PDB entry 2GA4 | X-ray diffraction, 1.80 A resolution | chains E and F of the 6 polymer chains in the assembly

Chain E (and F):
Name: Shiga-like toxin II subunit B
Source organism: Enterobacteria phage 933W
Notes: chain F of this document is another copy of the same molecule, construct and numbering; everything in this record applies to it too
UniProtKB: P09386 (SLTB_BP933); residues 1-70 here correspond to UniProt positions 20-89 (UniProt number = residue number + 19)
Sequence (70 residues; each row starts with the number of its first residue):
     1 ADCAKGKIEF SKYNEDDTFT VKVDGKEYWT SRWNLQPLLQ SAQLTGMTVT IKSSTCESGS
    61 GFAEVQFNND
Cystine bridges: Cys3-Cys56

Chain E / chain F interface:
Contacting residue pairs - 38 pairs, chain E then chain F:
  Arg32(E) with Glu15(F), hydrogen bond (side chain-backbone); Asp17(F), salt bridge
  Asn34(E) with Tyr13(F), hydrogen bond; Trp33(F); Gln36(F)
  Leu35(E) with Tyr13(F), hydrophobic
  Pro37(E) with Gln40(F)
  Leu38(E) with Tyr13(F), hydrophobic; Gln36(F); Pro37(F), hydrophobic; Gln40(F), hydrogen bond (backbone-side chain)
  Ser41(E) with Gln40(F)
  Ala42(E) with Gln40(F)
  Thr45(E) with Leu44(F)
  Met47(E) with Gln40(F); Gln43(F); Leu44(F), hydrophobic
  Lys52(E) with Lys12(F)
  Ala63(E) with Tyr13(F); Asn14(F); Glu15(F), hydrogen bond (backbone-backbone)
  Glu64(E) with Lys12(F), salt bridge; Tyr13(F); Glu15(F)
  Val65(E) with Lys12(F); Tyr13(F), hydrogen bond (backbone-backbone)
  Gln66(E) with Phe10(F); Ser11(F); Lys12(F)
  Phe67(E) with Phe10(F); Ser11(F), hydrogen bond (backbone-backbone); Gln40(F); Gln43(F), hydrogen bond (backbone-side chain)
  Asn68(E) with Glu9(F); Phe10(F); Gln43(F)
  Asn69(E) with Gln43(F), hydrogen bond (side chain-backbone); Leu44(F)
Other interface residues (no listed pair), chain E (19 interface residues in all): Ser53, Ser54
Other interface residues (no listed pair), chain F (15 interface residues in all): Phe19

Summary:
19 residues of chain E and 15 residues of chain F are in contact, with 8 hydrogen bonds and 2 salt bridges.
Polar pairs include Arg32(E)-Asp17(F), Glu64(E)-Lys12(F) and Arg32(E)-Glu15(F).
Chain E and chain F are both Shiga-like toxin II subunit B (Enterobacteria phage 933W); the structure, Stx2
with adenine, was determined by X-ray diffraction.
